PDB entry 7PRW | X-ray diffraction, 2.50 A resolution | chains A and B of the 5 polymer chains in the assembly

== Chain A (and B) ==
Molecule: Glucocorticoid receptor
From: Homo sapiens
Notes: chain B of this document is another copy of the same molecule, construct and numbering; everything in this record applies to it too
UniProtKB: P04150 (GCR_HUMAN); residues 385-777 here = UniProt positions 385-777
Amino-acid sequence (393 residues; numbered 385 to 777; the number before each row is that of its first residue):
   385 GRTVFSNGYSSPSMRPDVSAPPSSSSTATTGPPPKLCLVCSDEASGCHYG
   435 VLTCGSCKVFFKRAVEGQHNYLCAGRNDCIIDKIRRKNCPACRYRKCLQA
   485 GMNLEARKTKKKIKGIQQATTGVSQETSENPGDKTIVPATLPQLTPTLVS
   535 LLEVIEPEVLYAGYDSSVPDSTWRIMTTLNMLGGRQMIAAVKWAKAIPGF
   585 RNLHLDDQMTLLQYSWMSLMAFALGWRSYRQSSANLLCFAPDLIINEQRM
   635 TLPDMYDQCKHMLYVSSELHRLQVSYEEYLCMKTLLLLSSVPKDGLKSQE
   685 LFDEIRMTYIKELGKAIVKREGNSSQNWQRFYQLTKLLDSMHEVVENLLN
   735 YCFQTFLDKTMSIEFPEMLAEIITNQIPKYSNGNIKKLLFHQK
Unresolved in the structure: 385-414, 489-525 (chain B: 385-417, 489-525)
Construct notes: engineered mutation Ala404 (Ser in P04150), Asp517 (Asn in P04150), Met571 (Val in P04150), Ser602 (Phe in P04150), Asp638 (Cys in P04150)
Metal / ion sites: Zn2+ site 1: Cys421, Cys424, Cys438, Cys441; Zn2+ site 2: Cys457, Cys463, Cys473, Cys476
Residues lining bound ligands: Velsecorat (82H): Glu540, Pro541, Met560, Leu563, Asn564, Leu566, Gly567, Gln570, Ala574, Trp600, Met601, Leu603, Met604, Ala607, Leu608, Arg611, Phe623, Met639, Gln642, Cys643, Met646, Lys667, Tyr735, Cys736, Thr739, Ile747, Phe749, Leu753
What the authors report for this chain:
  - binding site for Velsecorat: Asn564, Trp577, Gln642
  - conformationally variable residues (side-chain flip): Arg611, Gln642
  - contacts within the chain: Gly459-Arg614 (hydrogen bond), Ala458-Arg614 (hydrogen bond), Arg460-Arg614 (hydrophobic contact)
  - mutagenesis - A458T, R614A, Y640S, D641K, K720D: decreased signaling
  - self-association interface (contacts with another copy of this molecule): Tyr640, Asp641, Lys720
  - disease-associated variants - D641V: decreased signaling (citing earlier work)

== Chain A / chain B interface ==
Residue-residue contacts (58; chain A residue first):
  Gln452(A) - Gln615(B)  hydrogen bond (side chain-backbone)
  Gln452(A) - Ser616(B)
  Asn454(A) - Ser617(B)  hydrogen bond
  Asn454(A) - Asn619(B)
  Leu456(A) - Arg469(B)
  Leu456(A) - Asn472(B)  hydrogen bond (backbone-side chain)
  Cys457(A) - Arg469(B)  hydrogen bond (backbone-side chain)
  Ala458(A) - Cys463(B)
  Ala458(A) - Ile464(B)  hydrogen bond (backbone-backbone)
  Ala458(A) - Arg469(B)
  Arg460(A) - Arg460(B)
  Arg460(A) - Asp462(B)  salt bridge
  Asp462(A) - Arg460(B)  salt bridge
  Cys463(A) - Ala458(B)
  Ile464(A) - Ala458(B)  hydrogen bond (backbone-backbone)
  Arg469(A) - Leu456(B)
  Arg469(A) - Cys457(B)  hydrogen bond (side chain-backbone)
  Arg469(A) - Ala458(B)
  Asn472(A) - Leu456(B)
  Asn472(A) - Ala458(B)
  Asn472(A) - Asn472(B)
  Asn472(A) - Cys473(B)
  Pro474(A) - Asn472(B)
  Glu537(A) - Arg460(B)  salt bridge
  Arg614(A) - Asp462(B)  salt bridge
  Arg614(A) - Ile464(B)
  Arg614(A) - Arg469(B)  hydrogen bond (backbone-side chain)
  Gln615(A) - Ile464(B)
  Gln615(A) - Arg469(B)
  Glu631(A) - Arg655(B)  salt bridge
  Glu631(A) - Gln717(B)
  Gln632(A) - Gln713(B)
  Thr635(A) - Trp712(B)
  Thr635(A) - Gln713(B)
  Thr635(A) - Tyr716(B)
  Thr635(A) - Gln717(B)
  Tyr640(A) - Arg655(B)  hydrogen bond
  Tyr640(A) - Tyr716(B)  hydrophobic
  Tyr640(A) - Gln717(B)
  Tyr640(A) - Lys720(B)
  Asp641(A) - Lys720(B)  salt bridge
  Asp641(A) - Lys777(B)
  Lys644(A) - Glu652(B)  salt bridge
  Leu647(A) - Arg655(B)
  Tyr648(A) - Lys644(B)  hydrogen bond
  Ser651(A) - Ser651(B)
  Glu652(A) - Lys644(B)  salt bridge
  Arg655(A) - Tyr640(B)  hydrogen bond
  Tyr660(A) - Arg460(B)
  Gln713(A) - Glu631(B)
  Gln713(A) - Gln632(B)  hydrogen bond
  Gln713(A) - Thr635(B)
  Tyr716(A) - Tyr640(B)  hydrophobic
  Gln717(A) - Glu631(B)
  Gln717(A) - Thr635(B)
  Gln717(A) - Tyr640(B)
  Lys720(A) - Tyr640(B)
  Lys720(A) - Asp641(B)  salt bridge
Interface residues without a listed pair, chain A (36 interface residues in all): Gly459, Ser617, Met634, Leu636, Leu656
Interface residues without a listed pair, chain B (36 interface residues in all): Asp466, Pro474, Met634, Leu647, Tyr648, His654, Leu656
From the paper, about this interface:
  - residue pairs: Arg614(A)-Asp462(B) (hydrogen bond), Arg614(A)-Arg469(B) (hydrogen bond), Arg614(A)-Ile464(B) (hydrophobic contact)

== In short ==
Chain A and chain B each contribute 36 residues to their interface; the contacts include 12 hydrogen bonds and
9 salt bridges. Polar contacts include Arg460(A)-Asp462(B), Glu537(A)-Arg460(B) and Arg614(A)-Asp462(B). The
authors report hydrogen bonds between Arg614(A) and Asp462(B) and Arg614(A) and Arg469(B); a hydrophobic
contact between Arg614(A) and Ile464(B). The paper reports a binding site for Velsecorat at Asn564(A),
Trp577(A) and Gln642(A); A458T, R614A and Y640S of chain A, among others, reduce signaling; 6 substitutions
were tested in all.
Both chains are Glucocorticoid receptor (Homo sapiens). Entry 7PRW (The glucocorticoid receptor in complex
with velsecorat, a PGC1a coactivator fragment and sgk 23bp) was determined by X-ray diffraction, deposited
together with 7PRV and 7PRX.
